PDB entry 6RTL | electron microscopy, 4.20 A resolution (low resolution: residue-level contacts below are approximate; hydrogen-bond / salt-bridge calls are withheld) | chains A and F of the 7 polymer chains in the assembly

[Chain A (and F)]
Protein: Major capsid protein
Organism: Bacillus phage SPP1
Notes: chain F of this document is another copy of the same molecule, construct and numbering; everything in this record applies to it too
UniProt: Q38582 (CAPSD_BPSPP); residues 2-324 here = UniProt positions 2-324
Chain sequence (323 residues; row label = number of the first residue in the row):
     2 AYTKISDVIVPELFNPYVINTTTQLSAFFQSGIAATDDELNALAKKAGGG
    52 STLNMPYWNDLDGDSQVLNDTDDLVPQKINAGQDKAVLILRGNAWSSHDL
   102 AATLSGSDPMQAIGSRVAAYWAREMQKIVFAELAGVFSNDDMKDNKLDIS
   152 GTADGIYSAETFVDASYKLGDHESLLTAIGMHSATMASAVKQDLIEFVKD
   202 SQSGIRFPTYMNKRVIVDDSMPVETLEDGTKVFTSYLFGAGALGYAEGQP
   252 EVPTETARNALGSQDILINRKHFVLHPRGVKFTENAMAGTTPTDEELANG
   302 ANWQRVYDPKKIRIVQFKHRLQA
From the paper describing this entry:
  - conformationally variable residues (helix shift, loop rearrangement): F15 to L26, D39 to A45, M56 to N60, P110 to A119, A120, T257 to N260, A261 to S264, Q265 to L268
  - contacts within the chain: P12-F15
  - mutagenesis - D100A: unchanged binding to gp11
  - mutagenesis - E197K: abolished binding to gp12
  - mutagenesis - D194G/F198A, F198A: decreased binding to gp12
  - mutagenesis - Y18A: decreased binding to SP

[How chain A and chain F interact]
Residue-residue contacts (35):
  W59(A) - S106(F)
  W59(A) - R117(F)
  N60(A) - R117(F)
  D61(A) - W96(F)
  D61(A) - R117(F)
  D61(A) - V118(F)
  L62(A) - Y121(F)
  L62(A) - R124(F)
  D65(A) - N94(F)
  D65(A) - Y121(F)
  D65(A) - E125(F)
  D65(A) - K128(F)
  S66(A) - G93(F)
  S66(A) - Y121(F)
  S66(A) - E125(F)
  Q67(A) - G93(F)
  V68(A) - R92(F)
  V68(A) - E296(F)
  L69(A) - L91(F)
  L69(A) - P293(F)
  L75(A) - R271(F)
  V76(A) - A95(F)
  P77(A) - A95(F)
  P77(A) - S97(F)
  Q78(A) - S97(F)
  K79(A) - S97(F)
  I80(A) - S97(F)
  I80(A) - S98(F)
  E161(A) - K192(F)
  Y168(A) - M187(F)
  Y168(A) - V191(F)
  G171(A) - S184(F)
  D172(A) - V218(F)
  D172(A) - D220(F)
  N213(A) - F198(F)
Also at the interface, not in a pair above, chain A (25 interface residues in all): D63, N70, V164, E174, M212
Also at the interface, not in a pair above, chain F (30 interface residues in all): A102, A103, A188, D219, T292

[Overview]
25 residues of chain A face 30 of chain F across their interface. The paper reports that D194G/F198A and F198A
of chain A reduce binding to gp12; conformational variability at F15(A), D39(A) and M56(A) among others; 5
substitutions were tested in all.
Both chains are Major capsid protein (Bacillus phage SPP1). Entry 6RTL (Bacteriophage SPP1 procapsid-II
protein) was determined by electron microscopy, deposited together with 6R3A and 6R3B.
